PDB entry 3UK9 | X-ray diffraction, 3.11 A resolution | chains A and D of the 4 polymer chains in the assembly

[Chain A (and D)]
Protein: Legume lectin
Source organism: Dolichos lablab
Notes: chain D of this document is another copy of the same molecule, construct and numbering; everything in this record applies to it too
Sequence (281 residues; each row starts with the number of its first residue):
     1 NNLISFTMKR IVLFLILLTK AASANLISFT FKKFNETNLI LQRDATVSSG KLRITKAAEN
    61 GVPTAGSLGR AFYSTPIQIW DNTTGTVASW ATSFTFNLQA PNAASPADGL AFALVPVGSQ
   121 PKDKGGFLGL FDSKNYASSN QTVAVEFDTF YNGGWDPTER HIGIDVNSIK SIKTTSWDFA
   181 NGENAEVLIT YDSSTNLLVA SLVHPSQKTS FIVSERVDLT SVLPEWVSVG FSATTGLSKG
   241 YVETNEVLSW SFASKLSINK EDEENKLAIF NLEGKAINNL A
Disordered / not traced: 1-23, 261-264, 277-281 (chain D: 1-23, 261-264, 276-281)
Metal / ion sites: Mn2+: Glu146, Asp148, Asp156, His161; Ca2+: Asp148, Phe150, Asn152, Asp156

[How chain A and chain D interact]
Residue-residue contacts - 4 pairs, chain A then chain D:
  Leu26(A) with Lys266(D)
  Asn259(A) with Lys260(D)
  Lys266(A) with Leu26(D)
  Glu273(A) with Glu273(D)

[In short]
The chain A/chain D interface involves 4 residues from each chain. The Mn2+ site is built by Glu146(A),
Asp148(A), Asp156(A) and His161(A). Asp148(A), Phe150(A), Asn152(A) and Asp156(A) coordinate Ca2+.
Chain A and chain D are both Legume lectin (Dolichos lablab); the structure, Galactose-specific lectin from
Dolichos lablab, was determined by X-ray diffraction (same publication as 3UJO, 3UJQ and 3UL2).
